Entry 1NDR (X-ray diffraction, 3.00 A resolution); this record covers chain A.

# Chain A
Protein: Nitrite reductase
Organism: Achromobacter xylosoxidans
Notes: EC 1.7.99.3
Reference sequence: P81445 (NIR_ALCXX); residues 11-339 here correspond to UniProt positions 29-357 (UniProt number = residue number + 18)
Sequence (330 residues; each row starts with the number of its first residue):
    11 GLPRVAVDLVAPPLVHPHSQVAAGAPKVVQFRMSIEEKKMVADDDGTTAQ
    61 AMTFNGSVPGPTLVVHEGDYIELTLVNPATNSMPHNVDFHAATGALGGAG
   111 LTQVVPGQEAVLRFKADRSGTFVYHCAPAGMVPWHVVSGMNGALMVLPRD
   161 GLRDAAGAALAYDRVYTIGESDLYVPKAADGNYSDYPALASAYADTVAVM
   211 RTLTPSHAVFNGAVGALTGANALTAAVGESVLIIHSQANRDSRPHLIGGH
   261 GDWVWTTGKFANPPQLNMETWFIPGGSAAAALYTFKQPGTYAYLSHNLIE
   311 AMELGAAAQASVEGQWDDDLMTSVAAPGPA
Differences from the reference sequence: conflict Pro13 (Gln31 in P81445), Ala16 (Lys34 in P81445), Ser29 (Glu47 in P81445), 36 further conflict positions vs the reference (P81445) not listed
Bound ions: Cu ion site 1: His95, Cys136, His145, Met150; Cu ion site 2: His100, His135 (shared with 1 residue of chain B); Cu ion site 3: His306 (shared with 2 residues of chain C)

# Overview
The Cu ion site 1 is built by His95, Cys136, His145 and Met150. The Cu ion site 2 is built by His100 and
His135.
Chain A is Nitrite reductase (Achromobacter xylosoxidans); the structure, Crystallographic structure of a blue
copper nitrite reductase from alcaligenes xylosoxidans, was determined by X-ray diffraction together with 1NDS
from the same study.
